1U0T - chains A and B; structure by X-ray diffraction, 2.30 A resolution.

Chain A (and B):
Protein: Inorganic polyphosphate/ATP-NAD kinase
From: Mycobacterium tuberculosis
Notes: EC 2.7.1.23; chain B of this document is another copy of the same molecule, construct and numbering; everything in this record applies to it too
UniProtKB: P0A5S6 (PPNK_MYCTU); residues 1-307 here = UniProt positions 1-307
Chain sequence (307 residues; row label = number of the first residue in the row):
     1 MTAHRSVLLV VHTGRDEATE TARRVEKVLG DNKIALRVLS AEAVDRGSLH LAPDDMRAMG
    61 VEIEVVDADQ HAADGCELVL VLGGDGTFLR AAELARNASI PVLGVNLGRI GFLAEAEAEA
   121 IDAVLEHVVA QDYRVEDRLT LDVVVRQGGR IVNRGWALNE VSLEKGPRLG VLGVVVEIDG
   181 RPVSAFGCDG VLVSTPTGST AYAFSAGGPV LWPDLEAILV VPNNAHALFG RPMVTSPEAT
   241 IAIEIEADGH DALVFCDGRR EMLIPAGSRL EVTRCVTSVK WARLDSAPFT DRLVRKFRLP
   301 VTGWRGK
Disordered / not traced: 1-4, 41-75, 307 (chain B: 1-4, 42-68)

Chain A / chain B interface:
Residue-residue contacts (98):
  Arg146(A) - Lys307(B)
  Gln147(A) - Lys307(B)
  Gly148(A) - Lys307(B)
  Gly149(A) - Lys307(B)
  Val175(A) - Trp304(B)
  Glu177(A) - Trp304(B)
  Ile178(A) - Trp212(B)
  Ile178(A) - Thr290(B)
  Gly180(A) - Trp304(B)
  Arg181(A) - Thr290(B)
  Arg181(A) - Asp291(B)  salt bridge
  Arg181(A) - Trp304(B)
  Pro182(A) - Thr290(B)
  Pro182(A) - Val294(B)
  Pro182(A) - Val301(B)  hydrophobic
  Pro182(A) - Trp304(B)  hydrophobic
  Val183(A) - Val294(B)
  Val183(A) - Leu299(B)
  Ser184(A) - Leu299(B)
  Ser184(A) - Pro300(B)
  Ala185(A) - Pro300(B)  hydrogen bond (backbone-backbone)
  Ala185(A) - Thr302(B)
  Phe204(A) - Arg231(B)  hydrogen bond (backbone-side chain)
  Gly207(A) - Arg231(B)
  Gly208(A) - Arg231(B)  hydrogen bond (backbone-side chain)
  Pro209(A) - Pro209(B)  hydrophobic
  Pro209(A) - Pro232(B)
  Val210(A) - Phe229(B)  hydrophobic
  Val210(A) - Pro232(B)  hydrogen bond (backbone-backbone)
  Val210(A) - Met233(B)
  Val210(A) - Val234(B)  hydrogen bond (backbone-backbone)
  Leu211(A) - Val234(B)
  Trp212(A) - Ile178(B)
  Trp212(A) - Met233(B)  hydrophobic
  Trp212(A) - Val234(B)  hydrogen bond (backbone-backbone)
  Asp214(A) - Ser236(B)
  Leu215(A) - Glu216(B)
  Leu215(A) - Ala217(B)  hydrophobic
  Leu215(A) - Val234(B)  hydrophobic
  Leu215(A) - Thr235(B)
  Leu215(A) - Ser236(B)
  Glu216(A) - Leu215(B)
  Ala217(A) - Leu215(B)  hydrophobic
  Phe229(A) - Val210(B)  hydrophobic
  Phe229(A) - Leu299(B)  hydrophobic
  Arg231(A) - Phe204(B)  hydrogen bond (side chain-backbone)
  Arg231(A) - Gly207(B)
  Arg231(A) - Gly208(B)  hydrogen bond (side chain-backbone)
  Pro232(A) - Pro209(B)
  Pro232(A) - Val210(B)  hydrogen bond (backbone-backbone)
  Met233(A) - Val210(B)
  Met233(A) - Trp212(B)  hydrophobic
  Val234(A) - Val210(B)  hydrogen bond (backbone-backbone)
  Val234(A) - Leu211(B)
  Val234(A) - Trp212(B)  hydrogen bond (backbone-backbone)
  Val234(A) - Leu215(B)  hydrophobic
  Thr235(A) - Leu215(B)
  Ser236(A) - Asp214(B)  hydrogen bond
  Ser236(A) - Leu215(B)
  Glu244(A) - Trp304(B)
  Glu244(A) - Arg305(B)  salt bridge
  Glu244(A) - Gly306(B)
  Glu244(A) - Lys307(B)
  Ile245(A) - Lys307(B)
  Gly267(A) - Lys307(B)
  Arg269(A) - Arg305(B)
  Thr290(A) - Ile178(B)
  Thr290(A) - Arg181(B)
  Thr290(A) - Pro182(B)
  Asp291(A) - Arg181(B)  salt bridge
  Leu293(A) - Val183(B)  hydrophobic
  Val294(A) - Pro182(B)
  Val294(A) - Val183(B)
  Leu299(A) - Val183(B)
  Leu299(A) - Ser184(B)
  Leu299(A) - Phe229(B)  hydrophobic
  Pro300(A) - Ser184(B)
  Pro300(A) - Ala185(B)  hydrogen bond (backbone-backbone)
  Val301(A) - Pro182(B)  hydrophobic
  Val301(A) - Val183(B)
  Val301(A) - Ser184(B)
  Thr302(A) - Ala185(B)
  Gly303(A) - Val175(B)
  Gly303(A) - Glu244(B)
  Trp304(A) - Val175(B)
  Trp304(A) - Glu177(B)  hydrogen bond
  Trp304(A) - Gly180(B)
  Trp304(A) - Arg181(B)
  Trp304(A) - Pro182(B)
  Trp304(A) - Glu244(B)
  Arg305(A) - Glu244(B)  hydrogen bond (backbone-side chain)
  Arg305(A) - Ile245(B)  hydrogen bond (side chain-backbone)
  Arg305(A) - Ala247(B)
  Arg305(A) - Gly267(B)  hydrogen bond (side chain-backbone)
  Arg305(A) - Ser268(B)  hydrogen bond (side chain-backbone)
  Gly306(A) - Glu177(B)
  Gly306(A) - Glu244(B)  hydrogen bond (backbone-side chain)
  Gly306(A) - Arg269(B)
Interface residues without a listed pair, chain A (52 interface residues in all): Asp179, Pro237, Ala247, Ser268, Pro288
Interface residues without a listed pair, chain B (50 interface residues in all): Asp179, Pro237, Glu246, Pro288, Leu293, Gly303

Summary:
52 residues of chain A face 50 of chain B across their interface, with 19 hydrogen bonds and 3 salt bridges.
Among the polar pairs are Arg181(A)-Asp291(B), Glu244(A)-Arg305(B) and Phe204(A)-Arg231(B).
Both chains are Inorganic polyphosphate/ATP-NAD kinase (Mycobacterium tuberculosis). Entry 1U0T (Crystal
structure of Mycobacterium tuberculosis NAD kinase) was determined by X-ray diffraction (same publication as
1U0R).
